1AVU - chain A; structure by X-ray diffraction, 2.30 A resolution.

== Chain A ==
Molecule: Trypsin inhibitor
Source organism: Glycine max
Reference sequence: P01070 (ITRA_SOYBN); residues 1-181 here correspond to UniProt positions 25-205 (UniProt number = residue number + 24)
Amino-acid sequence (181 residues; numbered 1 to 181; the number before each row is that of its first residue):
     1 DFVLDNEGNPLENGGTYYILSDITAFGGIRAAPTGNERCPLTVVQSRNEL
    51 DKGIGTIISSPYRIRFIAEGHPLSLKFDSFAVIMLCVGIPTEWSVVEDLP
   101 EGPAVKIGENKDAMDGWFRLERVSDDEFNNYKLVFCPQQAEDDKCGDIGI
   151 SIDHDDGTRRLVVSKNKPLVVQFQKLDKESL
Unresolved in the structure: 125-126, 140-142, 178-181
Cystine bridges: Cys39-Cys86, Cys136-Cys145
UniProt features mapped onto this chain:
  - site: Arg63, Ile64 (Reactive bond for trypsin)
Reported in the primary citation:
  - conformationally variable residues: Ser60 to Arg65

== Summary ==
From the paper: conformational variability at Ser60.
Chain A is Trypsin inhibitor (Glycine max); the structure, Trypsin inhibitor from soybean (sti), was
determined by X-ray diffraction (same publication as 1AVW and 1AVX).
